Entry 8AEN (X-ray diffraction, 3.01 A resolution); this record covers chains A and B.

# Chain A (and B)
Protein: Acetylcholinesterase
From: Homo sapiens
Notes: EC 3.1.1.7; chain B of this document is another copy of the same molecule, construct and numbering; everything in this record applies to it too
UniProt: P22303 (ACES_HUMAN); residues 1-543 here correspond to UniProt positions 32-574 (UniProt number = residue number + 31)
Amino-acid sequence (543 residues; numbered 1 to 543; the number before each row is that of its first residue):
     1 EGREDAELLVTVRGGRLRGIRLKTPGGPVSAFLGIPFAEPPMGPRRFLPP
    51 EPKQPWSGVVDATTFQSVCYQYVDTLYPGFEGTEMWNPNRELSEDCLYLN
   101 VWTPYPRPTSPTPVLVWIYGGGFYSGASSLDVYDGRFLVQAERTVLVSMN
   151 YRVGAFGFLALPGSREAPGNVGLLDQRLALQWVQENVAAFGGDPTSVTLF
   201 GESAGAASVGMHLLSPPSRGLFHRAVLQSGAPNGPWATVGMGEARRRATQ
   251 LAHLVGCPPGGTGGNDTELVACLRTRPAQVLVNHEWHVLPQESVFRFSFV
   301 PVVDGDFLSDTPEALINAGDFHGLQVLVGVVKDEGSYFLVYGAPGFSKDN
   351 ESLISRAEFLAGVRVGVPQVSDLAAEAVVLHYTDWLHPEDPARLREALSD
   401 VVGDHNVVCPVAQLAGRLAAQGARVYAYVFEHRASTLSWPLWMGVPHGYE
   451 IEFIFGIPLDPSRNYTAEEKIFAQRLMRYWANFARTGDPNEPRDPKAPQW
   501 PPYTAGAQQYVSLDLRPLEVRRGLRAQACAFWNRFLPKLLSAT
Unresolved in the structure: 1-4, 259-264 (chain B: 1-4, 260-263)
Disulfides: C69-C96, C257-C272, C409-C529
Covalently attached groups: N-acetylglucosamine (NAG) linked to N265; glycan linked to N350
Metal / ion sites: Zn2+ site 1: S203, H447 (together with zinc); Zn2+ site 2 near H287 (its only coordinating residue here); Zn2+ site 3: H381 (shared with H381(B) of chain B); Mg2+: Y426, D488
Small-molecule neighbours: zinc (LWL; N,N,N-trimethyl-2-oxo-2-(2-(pyridin-2-ylmethylene)hydrazineyl)ethan-1-aminium): W86, G120, G121, G122, Y124, Y133, E202, S203, W236, V294, F295, Y337, F338, H447, G448
Curated features (UniProtKB/Swiss-Prot):
  - active site: S203 (Acyl-ester intermediate), E334 (Charge relay system), H447 (Charge relay system)
  - binding site (galanthamine): W86, E202, S203, Y337
  - binding site (huperzine A): W86, Y133, Y337
  - binding site (huprine W): G122, S203, W439, H447
  - glycosylation (N-linked (GlcNAc...) asparagine): N265, N350, N464

# Interface between chain A and chain B
Pairs across the interface - 39 pairs, chain A then chain B:
  L373(A) with A542(B), hydrophobic
  E376(A) with K538(B), salt bridge
  A377(A) with F535(B), hydrophobic
  L380(A) with R534(B); F535(B), hydrophobic
  H381(A) with H381(B)
  T383(A) with Q527(B), hydrogen bond (backbone-side chain)
  D384(A) with Q527(B)
  W385(A) with Q508(B), hydrogen bond (backbone-side chain); Q527(B), hydrogen bond (backbone-side chain); A530(B)
  L386(A) with Q508(B); R522(B), hydrogen bond (backbone-side chain); G523(B)
  H387(A) with R522(B), hydrogen bond
  Q508(A) with W385(B), hydrogen bond (side chain-backbone); L386(B)
  R522(A) with L386(B); H387(B), hydrogen bond
  G523(A) with L386(B)
  A526(A) with W385(B); L386(B), hydrophobic
  Q527(A) with T383(B); D384(B); W385(B), hydrogen bond (side chain-backbone)
  A530(A) with W385(B)
  R534(A) with L380(B); W385(B)
  F535(A) with L373(B), hydrophobic; A377(B), hydrophobic; L380(B), hydrophobic; F535(B), hydrophobic; L539(B), hydrophobic
  K538(A) with E376(B), salt bridge
  L539(A) with F535(B), hydrophobic; L539(B), hydrophobic
  A542(A) with L373(B), hydrophobic; T543(B)
  T543(A) with T543(B)
Interface residues without a listed pair, chain A (24 interface residues in all): G506, A507
Interface residues without a listed pair, chain B (23 interface residues in all): A507, A526

# Summary
The interface between chain A and chain B involves 24 residues on one side and 23 on the other; the contacts
include 8 hydrogen bonds and 2 salt bridges. Polar contacts include E376(A)-K538(B), T383(A)-Q527(B) and
W385(A)-Q508(B). Ligands of chain A: zinc.
Chain A and chain B are both Acetylcholinesterase (Homo sapiens); the structure, Human acetylcholinesterase in
complex with zinc and N,N,N-trimethyl-2-oxo-2-(2-(pyridin-2-ylmethylene)hydrazineyl)ethan-1-aminium, was
determined by X-ray diffraction together with 8AEV, 8AM1 and 8AM2 from the same study.
